Entry 7OJU (X-ray diffraction, 1.10 A resolution); this record covers chains A and H.

[Chain A]
Protein: N-acetyltransferase-like protein
Organism: Chaetomium thermophilum (strain DSM 1495 / CBS 144.50 / IMI 039719)
Notes: engineered mutation(s): N-terminal 81 aa & C-terminal 156 aa deletions
UniProtKB: G0S1V5 (G0S1V5_CHATD); numbering as in UniProt (aligned over 82-289)
Amino-acid sequence (216 residues; each row starts with the number of its first residue):
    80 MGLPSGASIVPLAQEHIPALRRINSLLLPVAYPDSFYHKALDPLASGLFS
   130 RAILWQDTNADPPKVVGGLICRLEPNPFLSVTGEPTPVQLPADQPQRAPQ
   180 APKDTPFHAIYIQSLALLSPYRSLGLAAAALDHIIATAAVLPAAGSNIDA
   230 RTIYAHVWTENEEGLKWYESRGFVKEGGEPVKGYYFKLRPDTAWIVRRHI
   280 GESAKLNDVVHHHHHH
Unresolved in the structure: 80, 295
Differences from the reference sequence: initiating methionine (80); expression tag (81, 290-295)
Small-molecule neighbours: carboxymethyl coenzyme A (CMC): Leu106, Leu107, Gln192, Ser193, Leu194, Ala195, Leu196, Arg201, Ser202, Leu203, Gly204, Leu205, Ala206, Ala207, Ala234, His235, Val236, Asn240, Glu242, Gly243, Trp246, Tyr247, Ser249, Arg250
Reported in the primary citation:
  - mutagenesis - Y190F (5.6 +/- 0.3 min-1), H235A (1.4 +/- 0.1 min-1): decreased catalytic activity
  - mutagenesis - Y190F (22.0 +/- 4.0 uM), H235A (15.3 +/- 3.1 uM): unchanged binding to AcCoA
  - catalytic residues: Tyr190 (proposed by the authors, not directly observed)
  - catalytic residues: Ile191, His235
  - binding site for MVNAL Peptide (chain H): Leu107, Pro108, Val109, Tyr111, Phe115, Gln175, Tyr190, Ile191, Gln192, His235, Trp237, Tyr263, Tyr264, Leu267

[Chain H]
Protein: MVNAL Peptide
Amino-acid sequence (5 residues; each row starts with the number of its first residue):
     1 MVNAL
Covalent attachments: carboxymethyl coenzyme A (CMC) linked to Met1
Reported in the primary citation:
  - contacts within the chain: Asn3-Leu5 (hydrogen bond)

[Chain A / chain H interface]
Pairs across the interface - 22 pairs, chain A then chain H:
  Leu107(A) - Met1(H)  hydrophobic
  Pro108(A) - Met1(H)
  Val109(A) - Met1(H)  hydrophobic
  Val109(A) - Val2(H)
  Val109(A) - Ala4(H)  hydrophobic
  Ala110(A) - Ala4(H)
  Tyr111(A) - Met1(H)
  Tyr111(A) - Val2(H)  hydrogen bond (side chain-backbone)
  Tyr111(A) - Asn3(H)
  Phe115(A) - Val2(H)  hydrophobic
  Gln175(A) - Asn3(H)  hydrogen bond (backbone-side chain)
  Gln175(A) - Leu5(H)
  Tyr190(A) - Val2(H)
  Gln192(A) - Met1(H)
  Gln192(A) - Val2(H)  hydrogen bond (backbone-backbone)
  His235(A) - Met1(H)  hydrogen bond (backbone-backbone)
  Tyr263(A) - Met1(H)
  Tyr263(A) - Val2(H)
  Tyr263(A) - Asn3(H)  hydrogen bond (backbone-side chain)
  Tyr264(A) - Met1(H)  hydrogen bond (side chain-backbone)
  Tyr264(A) - Asn3(H)
  Leu267(A) - Met1(H)  hydrophobic
Interface residues without a listed pair, chain A (15 interface residues in all): Pro112, Trp237

[In short]
15 residues of chain A and 5 residues of chain H are in contact, with 6 hydrogen bonds. Among the polar pairs
are Tyr111(A)-Val2(H), Gln175(A)-Asn3(H) and Tyr263(A)-Asn3(H). Ligands of chain A: carboxymethyl coenzyme A.
The paper reports catalytic residues Tyr190(A), Ile191(A) and His235(A); Y190F and H235A of chain A reduce
catalytic activity.
Chain A is N-acetyltransferase-like protein (Chaetomium thermophilum (strain DSM 1495 / CBS 144.50 / IMI
039719)) and chain H is MVNAL Peptide; the structure, Chaetomium thermophilum Naa50 GNAT-domain in complex
with bisubstrate analogue CoA-Ac-MVNAL, was determined by X-ray diffraction.
